Entry 7BRM (electron microscopy, 3.60 A resolution); this record covers chains a and b of the 18 polymer chains in the assembly.

Chain a (and b):
Protein: csgf
From: Escherichia coli K-12
Notes: chain b of this document is another copy of the same molecule, construct and numbering; everything in this record applies to it too
Sequence (138 residues; each row starts with the number of its first residue):
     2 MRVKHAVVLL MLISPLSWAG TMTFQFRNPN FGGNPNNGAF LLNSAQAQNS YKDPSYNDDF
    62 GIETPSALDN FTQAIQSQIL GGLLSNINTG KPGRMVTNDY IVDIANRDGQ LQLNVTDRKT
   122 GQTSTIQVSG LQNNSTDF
Disordered / not traced: 2-20, 55-139

How chain a and chain b interact:
Pairs across the interface - 15 pairs, chain a then chain b:
  Arg28(a) - Pro30(b)
  Arg28(a) - Phe32(b)
  Arg28(a) - Gly33(b)
  Arg28(a) - Gly34(b)
  Asn37(a) - Pro36(b)
  Asn37(a) - Asn37(b)  hydrogen bond
  Asn38(a) - Pro30(b)
  Asn38(a) - Pro36(b)
  Phe41(a) - Pro30(b)  hydrophobic
  Phe41(a) - Asn31(b)
  Phe41(a) - Gly39(b)
  Phe41(a) - Leu43(b)  hydrophobic
  Asn44(a) - Leu43(b)
  Ser45(a) - Leu43(b)
  Ala48(a) - Gln47(b)
Other interface residues (no listed pair), chain a (9 interface residues in all): Asn35, Leu42

In short:
9 residues of chain a face 10 of chain b across their interface; the contacts include 1 hydrogen bond. Its one
hydrogen-bonded contact is Asn37(a)-Asn37(b).
Both chains are csgf (Escherichia coli K-12). Entry 7BRM (Architecture of curli complex) was determined by
electron microscopy together with 6LQH and 6LQJ from the same study.
